PDB entry 8GMQ | electron microscopy, 3.36 A resolution | chains A and C of the 8 polymer chains in the assembly

Chain A (and C):
Name: Calcium homeostasis modulator 1
From: Gallus gallus
Notes: chain C of this document is another copy of the same molecule, construct and numbering; everything in this record applies to it too
UniProt: A0A8V0ZGE7 (A0A8V0ZGE7_CHICK); residues 1-291 here = UniProt positions 1-291
Chain sequence (302 residues; numbered 1 to 302; the number before each row is that of its first residue):
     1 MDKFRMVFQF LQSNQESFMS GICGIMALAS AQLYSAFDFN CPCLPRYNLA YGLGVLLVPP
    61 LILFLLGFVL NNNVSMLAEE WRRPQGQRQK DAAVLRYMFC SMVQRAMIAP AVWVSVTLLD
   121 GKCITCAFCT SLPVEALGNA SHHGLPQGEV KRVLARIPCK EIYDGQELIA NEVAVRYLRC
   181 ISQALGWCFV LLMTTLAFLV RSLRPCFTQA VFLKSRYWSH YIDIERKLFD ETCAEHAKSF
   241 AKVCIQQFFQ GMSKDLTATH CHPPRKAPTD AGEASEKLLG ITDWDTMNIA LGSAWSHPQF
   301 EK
Disordered / not traced: 1-26, 261-302
Sequence notes: conflict His-143 (Arg in A0A8V0ZGE7); expression tag (292-302)
Cystine bridges: Cys-41/Cys-126

How chain A and chain C interact:
Residue-residue contacts (6; chain A residue first):
  Phe-248(A) with Leu-213(C), hydrophobic
  Met-252(A) with Lys-214(C)
  Leu-256(A) with Tyr-217(C); Tyr-221(C), hydrophobic
  Thr-257(A) with Gln-89(C)
  Ala-258(A) with Trp-218(C), hydrophobic

Summary:
5 residues of chain A face 6 of chain C across their interface.
Chain A and chain C are both Calcium homeostasis modulator 1 (Gallus gallus); the structure, Chicken CALHM1
purified from mammalian cells, was determined by electron microscopy (same publication as 8GMP, 8GMR, 8S8Z and
8S90).
